Entry 3GRG (X-ray diffraction, 1.90 A resolution); this record covers chains B and C of the 4 polymer chains in the assembly.

== Chain B (and C) ==
Protein: Transthyretin
Organism: Homo sapiens
Notes: fragment: to 147; chain C of this document is another copy of the same molecule, construct and numbering; everything in this record applies to it too
Reference sequence: P02766 (TTHY_HUMAN); residues 1-127 here correspond to UniProt positions 21-147 (UniProt number = residue number + 20)
Sequence (127 residues; row label = number of the first residue in the row):
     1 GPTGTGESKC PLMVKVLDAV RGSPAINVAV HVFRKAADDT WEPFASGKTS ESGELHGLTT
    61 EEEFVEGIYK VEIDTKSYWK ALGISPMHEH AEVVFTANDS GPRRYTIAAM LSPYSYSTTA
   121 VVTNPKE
Unresolved in the structure: 1-9, 125-127
Differences from the reference sequence: engineered mutation Met87 (Phe107 in P02766), Met110 (Leu130 in P02766)
Ion coordination: Zn2+ site 1: Cys10, His56; Zn2+ site 2: His31, Glu72, Asp74; Zn2+ site 3: His88, His90, Glu92
UniProt features mapped onto this chain:
  - binding site (L-thyroxine): Lys15, Glu54, Ser117
  - modified residue: Cys10 (Sulfocysteine), Glu42 (4-carboxyglutamate), Ser52 (Phosphoserine)
  - glycosylation: Asn98 (N-linked (GlcNAc...) asparagine)
From the paper describing this entry:
  - Zn2+ coordination: Glu72
  - binding site for Zn2+: Cys10, His88, Glu92

== How chain B and chain C interact ==
Contacting residue pairs - 23 pairs, chain B then chain C:
  Ala19(B) - Ser112(C)
  Ala19(B) - Pro113(C)
  Ala19(B) - Tyr114(C)  hydrogen bond (backbone-backbone)
  Ala19(B) - Ser115(C)
  Val20(B) - Ile84(C)  hydrophobic
  Val20(B) - Pro113(C)
  Val20(B) - Tyr114(C)
  Arg21(B) - Tyr114(C)
  Gly22(B) - Tyr114(C)
  Leu82(B) - Val20(C)  hydrophobic
  Leu82(B) - Ile84(C)  hydrophobic
  Ile84(B) - Val20(C)  hydrophobic
  Ile84(B) - Leu82(C)  hydrophobic
  Ser112(B) - Ala19(C)
  Ser112(B) - Ser112(C)  hydrogen bond
  Pro113(B) - Ala19(C)
  Pro113(B) - Val20(C)
  Tyr114(B) - Ala19(C)  hydrogen bond (backbone-backbone)
  Tyr114(B) - Val20(C)
  Tyr114(B) - Arg21(C)
  Tyr114(B) - Gly22(C)
  Ser115(B) - Ala19(C)
  Ser117(B) - Ser117(C)  hydrogen bond
Also at the interface, not in a pair above, chain B (12 interface residues in all): Met110
Also at the interface, not in a pair above, chain C (12 interface residues in all): Met110

== Summary ==
The chain B/chain C interface involves 12 residues from each chain, with 4 hydrogen bonds. Polar pairs include
Ser112(B)-Ser112(C), Ser117(B)-Ser117(C) and Ala19(B)-Tyr114(C). Cys10(B) and His56(B) coordinate Zn2+ site 1.
Curated annotation (UniProt) lists 3 L-thyroxine-binding residues on chain B. From the paper: a binding site
for Zn2+ at Cys10(B), His88(B) and Glu92(B); Zn2+ coordination by Glu72(B).
Chain B and chain C are both Transthyretin (Homo sapiens); the structure, Crystal structure of the F87M/L110M
mutant of human transthyretin at pH 7.5, was determined by X-ray diffraction (same publication as 3GPS, 3GRB,
3DGD and 3DID).
